Entry 7VH0 (electron microscopy, 3.46 A resolution); this record covers chains A and B of the 5 polymer chains in the assembly.

== Chain A ==
Molecule: Melatonin receptor type 1B
Organism: Homo sapiens
Reference sequence: P49286 (MTR1B_HUMAN); residues 1-362 here = UniProt positions 1-362
Amino-acid sequence (362 residues; row label = number of the first residue in the row):
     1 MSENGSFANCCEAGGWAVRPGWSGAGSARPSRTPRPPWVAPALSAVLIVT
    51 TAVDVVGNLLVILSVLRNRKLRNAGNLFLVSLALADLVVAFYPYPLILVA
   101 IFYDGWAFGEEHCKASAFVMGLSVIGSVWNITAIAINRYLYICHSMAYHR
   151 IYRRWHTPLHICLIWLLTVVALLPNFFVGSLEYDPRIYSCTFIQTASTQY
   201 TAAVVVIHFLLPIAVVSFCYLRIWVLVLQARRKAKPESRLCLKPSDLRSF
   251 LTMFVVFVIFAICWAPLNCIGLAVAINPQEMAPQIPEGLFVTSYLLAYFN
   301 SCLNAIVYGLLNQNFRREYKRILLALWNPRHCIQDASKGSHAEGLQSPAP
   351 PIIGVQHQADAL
Disordered / not traced: 1-37, 236-248, 324-362
Sequence notes: conflict Phe-108 (Leu in P49286), Trp-129 (Phe in P49286), Leu-140 (Cys in P49286)
Residues lining bound ligands: Ramelteon (JEV; N-{2-[(8S)-1,6,7,8-tetrahydro-2H-indeno[5,4-b]furan-8-yl]ethyl}propanamide): Ala-117, Met-120, Gly-121, Ile-125, Leu-172, Asn-175, Thr-191, Phe-192, Val-204, Val-205, Trp-264, Leu-267, Asn-268, Gly-271, Tyr-294
What the authors report for this chain:
  - conformationally variable residues (side-chain flip): Asn-175, Tyr-200, His-208
  - mutagenesis - N175A: unchanged signaling (citing earlier work)
  - contacts within the chain: His-208/Trp-264 (hydrophobic contact)
  - mutagenesis - H208A: decreased signaling (citing earlier work)
  - binding site for Ramelteon: Trp-264
  - specificity-determining residues: Ile-207 (from molecular simulation)
  - specificity-determining residues: Leu-295
  - disease-associated variants - R138C, R138H, R138L, Y141F, A234T, Y308S: decreased signaling (citing earlier work)
  - disease-associated variants - R222H: decreased signaling (proposed by the authors, not directly observed)

== Chain B ==
Molecule: Guanine nucleotide-binding protein G(i) subunit alpha-1
Organism: Homo sapiens
Reference sequence: P63096 (GNAI1_HUMAN); residues 2-354 here = UniProt positions 2-354
Amino-acid sequence (354 residues; row label = number of the first residue in the row):
     1 GGCTLSAEDKAAVERSKMIDRNLREDGEKAAREVKLLLLGAGESGKSTIV
    51 KQMKIIHEAGYSEEECKQYKAVVYSNTIQSIIAIIRAMGRLKIDFGDSAR
   101 ADDARQLFVLAGAAEEGFMTAELAGVIKRLWKDSGVQACFNRSREYQLND
   151 SAAYYLNDLDRIAQPNYIPTQQDVLRTRVKTTGIVETHFTFKDLHFKMFD
   201 VGGQRSERKKWIHCFEGVTAIIFCVALSDYDLVLAEDEEMNRMHESMKLF
   251 DSICNNKWFTDTSIILFLNKKDLFEEKIKKSPLTICYPEYAGSNTYEEAA
   301 AYIQCQFEDLNKRKDTKEIYTHFTCATDTKNVQFVFDAVTDVIIKNNLKD
   351 CGLF
Disordered / not traced: 1-4, 55-181, 233-240
Sequence notes: expression tag (1)

== Interface between chain A and chain B ==
Pairs across the interface (26; chain A residue first):
  Arg-138(A) with Cys-351(B), hydrogen bond (side chain-backbone)
  Tyr-141(A) with Asn-347(B); Asp-350(B), hydrogen bond; Cys-351(B), hydrophobic
  Ile-142(A) with Asn-347(B); Leu-348(B), hydrophobic; Cys-351(B), hydrophobic
  His-149(A) with Arg-32(B), hydrogen bond (backbone-side chain)
  Arg-150(A) with Arg-32(B)
  Arg-154(A) with Arg-24(B)
  Ile-223(A) with Leu-353(B), hydrophobic
  Val-227(A) with Ile-344(B), hydrophobic; Leu-348(B), hydrophobic
  Ala-230(A) with Asp-341(B)
  Arg-231(A) with Asp-341(B), salt bridge; Lys-345(B)
  Ala-234(A) with Tyr-320(B), hydrophobic; Asp-337(B); Asp-341(B)
  Lys-235(A) with Glu-318(B), salt bridge; Ile-319(B); Tyr-320(B)
  Thr-252(A) with Leu-353(B); Phe-354(B), hydrogen bond (side chain-backbone)
  Met-253(A) with Leu-353(B)
  Asn-312(A) with Gly-352(B)
Interface residues without a listed pair, chain A (17 interface residues in all): Lys-233, Asn-314
Interface residues without a listed pair, chain B (19 interface residues in all): Phe-334, Ala-338, Lys-349
From the paper, about this interface:
  - interface residues, chain A: Tyr-141(A), Ala-234(A)
  - interface residues, chain B: Glu-318(B), Ile-344(B), Leu-348(B), Cys-351(B), Leu-353(B)

== Summary ==
17 residues of chain A face 19 of chain B across their interface, with 4 hydrogen bonds and 2 salt bridges.
Polar pairs include Arg-231(A)/Asp-341(B), Lys-235(A)/Glu-318(B) and Arg-138(A)/Cys-351(B). From the paper: a
binding site for Ramelteon at Trp-264(A); H208A, R138C and R138H of chain A, among others, reduce signaling; 9
substitutions were tested in all.
Here chain A is Melatonin receptor type 1B and chain B is Guanine nucleotide-binding protein G(i) subunit
alpha-1, both from Homo sapiens. Entry 7VH0 (MT2-remalteon-Gi complex) was determined by electron microscopy,
deposited together with 7VGY and 7VGZ.
